PDB entry 3AP2 | X-ray diffraction, 2.40 A resolution | chains A and B of the 4 polymer chains in the assembly

Chain A (and B):
Protein: Protein-tyrosine sulfotransferase 2
From: Homo sapiens
Notes: EC 2.8.2.20; chain B of this document is another copy of the same molecule, construct and numbering; everything in this record applies to it too
Reference sequence: O60704 (TPST2_HUMAN); numbering as in UniProt (aligned over 43-359)
Sequence (337 residues; numbered 23 to 359; the number before each row is that of its first residue):
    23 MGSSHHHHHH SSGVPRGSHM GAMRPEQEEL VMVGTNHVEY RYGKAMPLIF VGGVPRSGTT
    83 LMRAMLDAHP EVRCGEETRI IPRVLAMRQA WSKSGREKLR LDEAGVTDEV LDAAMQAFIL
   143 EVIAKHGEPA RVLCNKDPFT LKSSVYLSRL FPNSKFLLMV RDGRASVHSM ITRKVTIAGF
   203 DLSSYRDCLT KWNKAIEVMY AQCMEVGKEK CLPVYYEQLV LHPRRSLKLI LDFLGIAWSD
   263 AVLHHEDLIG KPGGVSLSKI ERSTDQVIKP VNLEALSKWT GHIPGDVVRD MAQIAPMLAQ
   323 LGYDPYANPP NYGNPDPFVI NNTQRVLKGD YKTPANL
Disordered / not traced: 23-50, 57-59, 354-359 (chain B: 23-51, 56-59, 353-359)
Disulfides: Cys96-Cys156, Cys225-Cys233
Sequence notes: expression tag (23-42)
Small-molecule neighbours: adenosine-3'-5'-diphosphate (A3P): Val76, Pro77, Arg78, Ser79, Gly80, Thr81, Thr82, Leu83, Lys158, Arg183, Ala187, Ser191, Arg195, Tyr238, Val242, His267, Ser285, Gln288, Val289, Lys291, Pro292, Val293, Asn294, Ala297, Lys300
Curated features (UniProtKB/Swiss-Prot):
  - region: Arg101 to Arg105 (Interaction with peptide substrate)
  - active site: Glu99 (Proton donor/acceptor)
  - binding site (3'-phosphoadenylyl sulfate): Arg78 to Thr82, Arg183, Ser191, Arg195, Tyr238, Ser285 to Asn294, Lys300
  - site (Transition state stabilizer): Lys158, Ser285
  - glycosylation: Asn343 (N-linked (GlcNAc...) asparagine)
  - mutagenesis: Arg78 (R78A: Strongly reduced enzymatic activity), Glu99 (E99A: Loss of sulfotransferase activity), Arg101 (R101A: Prevents dimerization and strongly decreases enzyme activity), Trp113 (W113A: Prevents dimerization and decreases enzyme activity), Lys158 (K158A: Nearly complete loss of enzymatic activity), Thr198 (T198A: Slightly decreased sulfotransferase activity), Ser285 (S285A: Abolishes sulfotransferase activity)

Chain A / chain B interface:
Residue-residue contacts (54; chain A residue first):
  Glu98(A) - Glu125(B)
  Glu98(A) - Ala126(B)
  Glu99(A) - Ala126(B)
  Thr100(A) - Leu123(B)
  Thr100(A) - Val128(B)
  Arg101(A) - Glu119(B)  salt bridge
  Arg101(A) - Arg122(B)
  Ile102(A) - Trp113(B)
  Arg105(A) - Met109(B)
  Arg105(A) - Glu119(B)  salt bridge
  Val106(A) - Met109(B)  hydrophobic
  Met109(A) - Met109(B)  hydrophobic
  Trp113(A) - Ile102(B)  hydrophobic
  Trp113(A) - Arg105(B)
  Glu119(A) - Arg101(B)  salt bridge
  Glu119(A) - Arg105(B)  salt bridge
  Leu121(A) - Ile282(B)  hydrophobic
  Arg122(A) - Arg101(B)
  Leu123(A) - Thr100(B)
  Leu123(A) - Ile102(B)  hydrophobic
  Glu125(A) - Glu98(B)
  Glu125(A) - Ser280(B)
  Glu125(A) - Lys281(B)  hydrogen bond (side chain-backbone)
  Glu125(A) - Ile282(B)
  Ala126(A) - Glu98(B)
  Ala126(A) - Glu99(B)
  Ala126(A) - His148(B)  hydrogen bond (backbone-side chain)
  Gly127(A) - His148(B)
  Val128(A) - Thr100(B)
  Val128(A) - Ile102(B)  hydrophobic
  Val132(A) - Lys147(B)
  Leu133(A) - Ile102(B)  hydrophobic
  Ala135(A) - Glu143(B)
  Ala136(A) - Phe140(B)
  Ala136(A) - Glu143(B)
  Ala136(A) - Val144(B)  hydrophobic
  Ala139(A) - Ala139(B)  hydrophobic
  Ala139(A) - Glu143(B)
  Phe140(A) - Ala136(B)
  Phe140(A) - Phe140(B)  hydrophobic
  Glu143(A) - Ala135(B)
  Glu143(A) - Ala136(B)
  Val144(A) - Val132(B)  hydrophobic
  Val144(A) - Ala136(B)  hydrophobic
  Lys147(A) - Val132(B)
  Lys147(A) - Ala135(B)
  His148(A) - Ala126(B)  hydrogen bond (side chain-backbone)
  His148(A) - Gly127(B)
  His148(A) - Val128(B)
  His148(A) - Val132(B)
  Ser280(A) - Glu125(B)
  Lys281(A) - Glu125(B)  salt bridge
  Ile282(A) - Leu121(B)
  Ile282(A) - Arg122(B)  hydrogen bond (backbone-side chain)
Also at the interface, not in a pair above, chain A (33 interface residues in all): Arg118, Met137, Glu283
Also at the interface, not in a pair above, chain B (31 interface residues in all): Val106, Leu133, Met137

Overview:
Chain A and chain B form an interface of 33 and 31 residues respectively; the contacts include 4 hydrogen
bonds and 5 salt bridges. Among the polar pairs are Arg101(A)-Glu119(B), Arg105(A)-Glu119(B) and
Lys281(A)-Glu125(B). Bound to chain A: adenosine-3'-5'-diphosphate.
Both chains are Protein-tyrosine sulfotransferase 2 (Homo sapiens). Entry 3AP2 (Crystal structure of human
tyrosylprotein sulfotransferase-2 complexed with PAP,C4 peptide, and phosphate ion) was determined by X-ray
diffraction.
